6U8Y - chains J and L of the 26 polymer chains in the assembly; structure by electron microscopy, 4.00 A resolution.

== Chain J ==
Protein: NADH dehydrogenase subunit B
From: Pyrococcus furiosus COM1
Notes: EC 1.6.99.5
Reference sequence: I6UZV3 (I6UZV3_9EURY); residues 1-192 here = UniProt positions 1-192
Sequence (192 residues; row label = number of the first residue in the row):
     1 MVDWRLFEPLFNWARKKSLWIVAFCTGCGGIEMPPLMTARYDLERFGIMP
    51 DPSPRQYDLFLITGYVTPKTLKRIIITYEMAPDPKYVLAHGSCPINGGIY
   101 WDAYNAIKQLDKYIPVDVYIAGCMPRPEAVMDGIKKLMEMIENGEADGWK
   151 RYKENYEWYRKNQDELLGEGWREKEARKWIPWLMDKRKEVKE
Not modelled in the structure: 1-6, 184-192
Ion coordination: 4Fe-4S cluster Fe: Cys-93, Cys-123
Small-molecule neighbours: 4Fe-4S cluster (SF4): Cys-28, Gly-64, Tyr-65, Gly-91, Ser-92, Cys-93, Ile-99, Tyr-100, Gly-122, Cys-123, Met-124
Reported in the primary citation:
  - 4Fe-4S cluster coordination: Cys-28, Cys-93, Cys-123
  - mutagenesis - C25A: unchanged catalytic activity on DMTS

== Chain L ==
Protein: NADH dehydrogenase subunit D
From: Pyrococcus furiosus COM1
Notes: EC 1.6.99.5
Reference sequence: I6V297 (I6V297_9EURY); residues 1-391 here = UniProt positions 1-391
Sequence (391 residues; each row starts with the number of its first residue):
     1 MVSQEELIREARQNGMELYPIDKDTYELFFGPQHMATENFSIILKMDGNR
    51 VVKAIANPGFLHRGFEKLAEYRPWYTNIALLLRICVPEPDVPEAIYSMAV
   101 DEIIGWEVPERAQWIRTLVLEMARVTAYLFWIMGLSFKLGVYTAGQWAAA
   151 YRERFMALFEQLTGARVYHIYTIPGGVRRDIPGDKWLRQVRDTVEYLKDK
   201 LKDFDNVLFENYITYKRLEGIGVMDKKFALEEGVTGPNLRATGVAYDVRK
   251 SDPYLLYPELDFEIPVLKEGDALARVLVRRYELEQDLYIIEQLLDMGPPS
   301 GPYKVQDPKLKNLPRFKVPPGEAFAHVEATKGDFGAYVVSDGGHKPYRVH
   351 IRGPSIAHGVRVLEQLLVGARLADVPAILMSLDNCPPDIDR
Not modelled in the structure: 1-18
Reported in the primary citation:
  - mutagenesis - C85A/C385A: unchanged catalytic activity on DMTS

== Chain J / chain L interface ==
Contacting residue pairs (76):
  Val-22(J) / Gln-33(L)
  Ala-23(J) / Met-35(L)  hydrophobic
  Phe-24(J) / Pro-32(L)  hydrophobic
  Phe-24(J) / Gln-33(L)
  Phe-24(J) / Glu-38(L)
  Phe-24(J) / Asn-39(L)
  Cys-25(J) / Glu-38(L)
  Cys-25(J) / Asn-39(L)  hydrogen bond (backbone-side chain)
  Thr-26(J) / Asn-39(L)
  Gly-27(J) / Asn-39(L)  hydrogen bond (backbone-side chain)
  Gly-27(J) / Leu-61(L)
  Cys-28(J) / Arg-63(L)
  Cys-28(J) / Arg-83(L)
  Cys-28(J) / Val-86(L)  hydrophobic
  Cys-28(J) / Tyr-168(L)  hydrogen bond
  Gly-30(J) / Phe-130(L)
  Ile-31(J) / Val-86(L)  hydrophobic
  Ile-31(J) / Phe-130(L)  hydrophobic
  Ile-31(J) / Arg-152(L)  hydrogen bond (backbone-side chain)
  Ile-31(J) / Val-167(L)  hydrophobic
  Glu-32(J) / Arg-152(L)  salt bridge
  Glu-32(J) / Arg-166(L)
  Glu-32(J) / Val-167(L)
  Pro-34(J) / Met-133(L)  hydrophobic
  Pro-35(J) / Arg-152(L)
  Pro-35(J) / Glu-153(L)
  Met-37(J) / Gln-146(L)
  Thr-38(J) / Phe-137(L)
  Thr-38(J) / Gln-146(L)
  Thr-38(J) / Ala-149(L)
  Ala-39(J) / Gln-146(L)
  Ala-39(J) / Ala-150(L)  hydrophobic
  Arg-40(J) / Ala-150(L)
  Arg-40(J) / Glu-153(L)
  Tyr-41(J) / Glu-153(L)
  Tyr-41(J) / Arg-166(L)  hydrogen bond
  Pro-52(J) / Gln-33(L)
  Pro-52(J) / His-34(L)
  Pro-52(J) / Met-35(L)  hydrophobic
  Ser-53(J) / Gln-33(L)
  Pro-54(J) / Gln-33(L)
  Tyr-65(J) / Leu-61(L)
  Tyr-65(J) / Arg-63(L)
  Thr-67(J) / Phe-60(L)  hydrogen bond (side chain-backbone)
  Thr-67(J) / Leu-61(L)
  Lys-69(J) / Asn-57(L)  hydrogen bond
  Lys-69(J) / Gly-59(L)
  Lys-69(J) / Phe-60(L)
  Thr-70(J) / Phe-60(L)  hydrogen bond (side chain-backbone)
  Arg-73(J) / Pro-32(L)
  Arg-73(J) / Phe-60(L)
  Ile-99(J) / Arg-72(L)
  Ile-99(J) / Leu-80(L)  hydrophobic
  Ile-99(J) / Arg-83(L)
  Tyr-100(J) / Arg-63(L)  hydrogen bond
  Tyr-100(J) / Phe-65(L)
  Tyr-100(J) / Leu-68(L)  hydrophobic
  Tyr-100(J) / Arg-83(L)
  Trp-101(J) / Arg-72(L)
  Asp-102(J) / Leu-68(L)
  Asp-102(J) / Tyr-71(L)
  Asp-102(J) / Arg-72(L)  salt bridge
  Ala-103(J) / Arg-63(L)
  Ala-103(J) / Leu-68(L)  hydrophobic
  Tyr-104(J) / His-62(L)  hydrogen bond
  Asn-105(J) / His-62(L)  hydrogen bond (side chain-backbone)
  Cys-123(J) / Arg-83(L)  hydrogen bond
  Met-124(J) / Val-167(L)  hydrophobic
  Met-124(J) / Tyr-168(L)  hydrophobic
  Arg-126(J) / Glu-160(L)  salt bridge
  Arg-126(J) / Arg-166(L)
  Pro-127(J) / Arg-166(L)
  Trp-179(J) / Ile-43(L)  hydrophobic
  Trp-179(J) / Asn-57(L)
  Leu-183(J) / Lys-45(L)
  Leu-183(J) / Lys-53(L)
Also at the interface, not in a pair above, chain J (41 interface residues in all): Gly-29, Thr-77, Trp-182
Also at the interface, not in a pair above, chain L (39 interface residues in all): Asp-22, Ile-55, Pro-58, Ala-79, Pro-87

== Summary ==
Chain J and chain L form an interface of 41 and 39 residues respectively, with 12 hydrogen bonds and 3 salt
bridges. Among the polar pairs are Glu-32(J)/Arg-152(L), Asp-102(J)/Arg-72(L) and Arg-126(J)/Glu-160(L). The
paper reports that C25A of chain J leaves catalytic activity on DMTS unchanged; 4Fe-4S cluster coordination by
Cys-28(J), Cys-93(J) and Cys-123(J).
Here chain J is NADH dehydrogenase subunit B and chain L is NADH dehydrogenase subunit D, both from Pyrococcus
furiosus COM1. Entry 6U8Y (Structure of the membrane-bound sulfane sulfur reductase (MBS), an archaeal
respiratory membrane complex) was determined by electron microscopy.
